6T9K - chains B and Q of the 11 polymer chains in the assembly; structure by electron microscopy, 3.30 A resolution.

# Chain B
Protein: Transcription factor SPT20
Source organism: Saccharomyces cerevisiae (strain ATCC 204508 / S288c)
Reference sequence: P50875 (SPT20_YEAST); numbering as in UniProt (aligned over 1-604)
Sequence (604 residues; row label = number of the first residue in the row):
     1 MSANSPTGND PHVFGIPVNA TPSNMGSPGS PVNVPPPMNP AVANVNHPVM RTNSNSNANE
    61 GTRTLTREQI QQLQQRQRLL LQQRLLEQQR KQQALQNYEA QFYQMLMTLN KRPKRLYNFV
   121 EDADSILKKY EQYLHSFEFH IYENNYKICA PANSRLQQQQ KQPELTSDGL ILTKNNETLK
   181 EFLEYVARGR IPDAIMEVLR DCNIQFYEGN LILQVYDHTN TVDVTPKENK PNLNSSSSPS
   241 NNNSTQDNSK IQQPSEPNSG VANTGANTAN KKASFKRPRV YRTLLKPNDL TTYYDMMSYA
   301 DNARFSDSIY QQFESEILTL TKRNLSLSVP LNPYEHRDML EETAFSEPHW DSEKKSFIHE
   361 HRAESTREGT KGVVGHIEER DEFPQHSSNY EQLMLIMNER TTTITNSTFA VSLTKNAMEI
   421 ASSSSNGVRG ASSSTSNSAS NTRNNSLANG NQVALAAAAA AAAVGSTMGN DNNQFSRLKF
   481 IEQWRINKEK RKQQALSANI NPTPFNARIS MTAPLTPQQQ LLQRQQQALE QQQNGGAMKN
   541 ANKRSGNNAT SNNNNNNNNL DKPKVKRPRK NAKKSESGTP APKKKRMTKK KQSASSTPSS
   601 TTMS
Disordered / not traced: 1-111, 153-168, 225-276, 361-604
UniProt features mapped onto this chain:
  - modified residue: Ser446 (Phosphoserine), Thr516 (Phosphothreonine)

# Chain Q
Protein: SAGA-associated factor 73
Source organism: Saccharomyces cerevisiae (strain ATCC 204508 / S288c)
Reference sequence: P53165 (SGF73_YEAST); numbering as in UniProt (aligned over 1-657)
Sequence (657 residues; numbered 1 to 657; the number before each row is that of its first residue):
     1 MRSGDAEIKG IKPKVIEEYS LSQGSGPSND SWKSLMSSAK DTPLQYDHMN RESLKKYFNP
    61 NAQLIEDPLD KPIQYRVCEK CGKPLALTAI VDHLENHCAG ASGKSSTDPR DESTRETIRN
   121 GVESTGRNNN DDDNSNDNNN DDDDDDDNDD NEDDDDADDD DDNSNGANYK KNDSSFNPLK
   181 RSTSMESANT PNMDTKRSKT GTPQTFSSSI KKQKKVKQRN PTEKHLIDFN KQCGVELPEG
   241 GYCARSLTCK SHSMGAKRAV SGRSKPYDVL LADYHREHQT KIGAAAEKRA KQQELQKLQK
   301 QIQKEQKKHT QQQKQGQRSK QRNVNGGKSA KNGGKSTVHN GNNINEIGHV NLTPEEETTQ
   361 VLNGVSRSFP LPLESTVLSS VRYRTKYFRM REMFASSFSV KPGYTSPGYG AIHSRVGCLD
   421 LDRTTDYKFR VRTPQPINHL TNQNLNPKQI QRLQQQRALQ AQLLSQQQQQ QQQQQQHHSP
   481 QAQAQASTQQ PTQGMVPNHF PGGATNSSFN ANVSSKQIQQ QQQQQQHKSQ DTGLTPLEIQ
   541 SQQQKLRQQQ LQQQKFEAAA SYLANATKLM QESNQDSHLS GTHNNNSSKN GNNNLMTMKA
   601 SISSPNTSVN SIQSPPSVNS VNGSGQGVST GINVSGNNGR IEVGIGNSVN PYNGRIN
Disordered / not traced: 1-352, 437-657
UniProt features mapped onto this chain:
  - binding site (Zn(2+)): Cys78, Cys81, His93, Cys98

# Interface between chain B and chain Q
Residue-residue contacts (37):
  Phe137(B) with Phe394(Q), hydrophobic; Phe398(Q), hydrophobic
  Ile148(B) with Met393(Q), hydrophobic; Phe394(Q), hydrophobic; Ser397(Q)
  Cys149(B) with Phe398(Q)
  Ala150(B) with Phe398(Q), hydrophobic
  Leu170(B) with Ser397(Q)
  Ile171(B) with Met393(Q); Ser396(Q); Ser397(Q)
  Asn176(B) with Met393(Q)
  Thr178(B) with Arg389(Q); Met390(Q); Met393(Q)
  Leu179(B) with Met393(Q), hydrophobic
  Glu181(B) with Lys386(Q), salt bridge
  Phe182(B) with Met390(Q), hydrophobic; Phe394(Q), hydrophobic
  Ala194(B) with Tyr387(Q); Met390(Q), hydrophobic; Arg391(Q)
  Ile195(B) with Phe394(Q), hydrophobic
  Glu197(B) with Tyr387(Q), hydrogen bond; Arg391(Q), salt bridge; Arg415(Q)
  Val198(B) with Ala395(Q), hydrophobic
  Arg200(B) with Arg415(Q)
  Asp201(B) with Val400(Q); Arg415(Q), salt bridge
  Cys202(B) with Phe398(Q), hydrophobic; Ser399(Q), hydrogen bond (side chain-backbone)
  Tyr294(B) with Tyr387(Q), hydrophobic
  Ser298(B) with Arg415(Q), hydrogen bond (backbone-side chain)
  Asp301(B) with Arg415(Q), salt bridge; Val431(Q)
  Arg304(B) with Lys428(Q)
Interface residues without a listed pair, chain B (27 interface residues in all): Gly169, Thr173, Pro192, Asn203, Ile204
Interface residues without a listed pair, chain Q (18 interface residues in all): Lys401, Pro434

# In short
27 residues of chain B and 18 residues of chain Q are in contact, with 3 hydrogen bonds and 4 salt bridges.
Polar pairs include Glu181(B)-Lys386(Q), Glu197(B)-Arg391(Q) and Asp201(B)-Arg415(Q). Curated annotation
(UniProt) lists 4 Zn2+-binding residues on chain Q.
Here chain B is Transcription factor SPT20 and chain Q is SAGA-associated factor 73, both from Saccharomyces
cerevisiae (strain ATCC 204508 / S288c). Entry 6T9K (SAGA Core module) was determined by electron microscopy
(same publication as 6T9I and 6T9J).
